PDB entry 9GSN | electron microscopy, 2.58 A resolution | chains C and D of the 7 polymer chains in the assembly

# Chain C (and D)
Molecule: Mitochondrial chaperone BCS1
Source organism: Saccharomyces cerevisiae
Notes: chain D of this document is another copy of the same molecule, construct and numbering; everything in this record applies to it too
UniProtKB: P32839 (BCS1_YEAST); residues 1-456 here = UniProt positions 1-456
Chain sequence (480 residues; each row starts with the number of its first residue; numbers below 1 keep their minus sign (Met-23 is residue -23)):
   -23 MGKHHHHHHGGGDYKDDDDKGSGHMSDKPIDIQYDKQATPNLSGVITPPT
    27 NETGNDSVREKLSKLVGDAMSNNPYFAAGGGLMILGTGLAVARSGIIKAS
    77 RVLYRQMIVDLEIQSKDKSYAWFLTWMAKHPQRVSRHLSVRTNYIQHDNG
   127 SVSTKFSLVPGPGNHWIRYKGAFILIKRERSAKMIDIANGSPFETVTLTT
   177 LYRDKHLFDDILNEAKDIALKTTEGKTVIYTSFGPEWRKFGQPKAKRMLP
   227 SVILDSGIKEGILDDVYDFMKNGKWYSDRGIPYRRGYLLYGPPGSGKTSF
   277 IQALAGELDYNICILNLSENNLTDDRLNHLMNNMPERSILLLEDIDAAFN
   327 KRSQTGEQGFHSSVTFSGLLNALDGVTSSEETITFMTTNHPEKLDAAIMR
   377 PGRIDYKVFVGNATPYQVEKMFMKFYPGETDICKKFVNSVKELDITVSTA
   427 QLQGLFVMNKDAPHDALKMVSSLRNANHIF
Not modelled in the structure: -23 to 48, 161-166, 325-338, 454-456
Sequence notes: initiating methionine (-23); expression tag (-22 to 0)
Residues lining bound ligands:
  - ATP-gamma-S (AGS; phosphothiophosphoric acid-adenylate ester), molecule 1: Arg223, Ser227, Val228, Ile229, Leu230, Pro269, Gly270, Ser271, Gly272, Lys273, Thr274, Ser275, Glu319, Asn365, Gln393, Met397, Lys400, Thr425, Ala426, Gln429
  - ATP-gamma-S (AGS), molecule 2: Ile257, Pro258, Asp350, Arg376, Gly378, Arg379
From the paper describing this entry:
  - self-association interface (contacts with another copy of this molecule); pairs are residue here / residue on that copy: Lys250-Asp124
  - mutagenesis - R69A, R69E: abolished growth
  - mutagenesis - E212A, D300A, R302A: abolished growth in response to respiratory conditions
  - mutagenesis - R214A, D301A: decreased growth in response to respiratory conditions

# Chain C / chain D interface
Pairs across the interface (84):
  Phe52(C) with Phe52(D), hydrophobic
  Ala53(C) with Ala54(D)
  Gly55(C) with Leu58(D)
  Gly56(C) with Leu58(D)
  Met59(C) with Leu58(D), hydrophobic
  Thr63(C) with Leu65(D)
  Met83(C) with Arg112(D), hydrogen bond (backbone-side chain)
  Val85(C) with Arg112(D)
  Asp86(C) with Arg112(D)
  Leu87(C) with His113(D); Leu114(D), hydrogen bond (backbone-backbone)
  Glu88(C) with Leu114(D); Val116(D); Leu134(D)
  Ile89(C) with Leu114(D), hydrogen bond (backbone-backbone); Ser115(D); Val116(D), hydrogen bond (backbone-backbone); Pro138(D), hydrophobic
  Gln90(C) with Val116(D)
  Asp93(C) with Val116(D); Thr118(D)
  Lys94(C) with Thr118(D); Tyr120(D), hydrogen bond; Thr130(D)
  Ser95(C) with Val116(D); Thr118(D); Phe132(D)
  Trp98(C) with Thr130(D); Phe132(D), hydrophobic
  Phe169(C) with Met160(D), hydrophobic
  Arg179(C) with Ser111(D), hydrogen bond (side chain-backbone); Arg112(D)
  Leu188(C) with Val116(D), hydrophobic; Phe132(D)
  Asn189(C) with Phe132(D)
  Lys192(C) with Thr130(D); Phe132(D)
  Asp241(C) with Met434(D)
  Asp244(C) with Lys436(D), salt bridge
  Asn248(C) with Lys436(D)
  Trp251(C) with Val433(D), hydrophobic; Lys436(D); Asp437(D), hydrogen bond
  Tyr252(C) with Val433(D); Lys436(D)
  Arg255(C) with Ser227(D); Lys400(D), hydrogen bond (backbone-side chain); Phe401(D)
  Gly256(C) with Arg223(D)
  Ile257(C) with Phe401(D), hydrophobic; Gln429(D)
  Arg261(C) with Val433(D); Met434(D)
  Asp300(C) with Asn292(D), hydrogen bond
  Asp301(C) with Ser208(D); Arg214(D), salt bridge
  Asn304(C) with Phe216(D)
  His305(C) with Arg214(D), hydrogen bond; Phe216(D)
  Asn308(C) with Tyr120(D); Phe216(D); Gly217(D)
  Asn309(C) with Tyr120(D)
  Met310(C) with Tyr120(D), hydrogen bond (backbone-side chain)
  Glu312(C) with Ser129(D); Thr130(D), hydrogen bond
  Thr341(C) with Asn292(D); Ser294(D)
  Ser343(C) with Asn292(D); Asp320(D)
  Asn347(C) with Glu319(D), hydrogen bond; Asp320(D)
  Gly351(C) with Lys220(D)
  Val352(C) with Lys220(D), hydrogen bond (backbone-side chain); Thr274(D); Gln278(D); Leu317(D), hydrophobic
  Thr353(C) with Phe216(D)
  Ser354(C) with Lys220(D), hydrogen bond (backbone-side chain)
  Glu357(C) with Gly126(D); Ser127(D), hydrogen bond (side chain-backbone)
  Arg376(C) with Gly270(D)
  Pro377(C) with Gln427(D)
  Tyr382(C) with Met434(D), hydrophobic
Other interface residues (no listed pair), chain C (58 interface residues in all): Pro50, Lys181, Gly249, Pro258, Tyr266, Pro311, Gly344, Ala373
Other interface residues (no listed pair), chain D (55 interface residues in all): Asn125, Lys131, Arg156, Ala158, Ile205, Thr207, Pro269, Ile290, Ala323, Ala426, Phe432, Asn453

# Summary
58 residues of chain C face 55 of chain D across their interface, with 16 hydrogen bonds and 2 salt bridges.
Polar contacts include Asp244(C)-Lys436(D), Asp301(C)-Arg214(D) and Met83(C)-Arg112(D). The paper reports that
E212A, D300A and R302A of chain C abolish growth in response to respiratory conditions; a self-association
interface involving Lys250(C); 7 substitutions were tested in all.
Both chains are Mitochondrial chaperone BCS1 (Saccharomyces cerevisiae). Entry 9GSN (Structure of the ATPgS-S1
state of the heptameric Bcs1 AAA-ATPase) was determined by electron microscopy (same publication as 9GS2 and
9GU9).
